Entry 4UEK (X-ray diffraction, 1.90 A resolution); this record covers chains A and B.

== Chain A (and B) ==
Protein: Galactitol-1-phosphate 5-dehydrogenase
Organism: Escherichia coli
Notes: EC 1.1.1.251; chain B of this document is another copy of the same molecule, construct and numbering; everything in this record applies to it too
Reference sequence: P0A9S3 (GATD_ECOLI); residue numbers follow UniProt; this construct covers 1-346
Chain sequence (346 residues; numbered 1 to 346; the number before each row is that of its first residue):
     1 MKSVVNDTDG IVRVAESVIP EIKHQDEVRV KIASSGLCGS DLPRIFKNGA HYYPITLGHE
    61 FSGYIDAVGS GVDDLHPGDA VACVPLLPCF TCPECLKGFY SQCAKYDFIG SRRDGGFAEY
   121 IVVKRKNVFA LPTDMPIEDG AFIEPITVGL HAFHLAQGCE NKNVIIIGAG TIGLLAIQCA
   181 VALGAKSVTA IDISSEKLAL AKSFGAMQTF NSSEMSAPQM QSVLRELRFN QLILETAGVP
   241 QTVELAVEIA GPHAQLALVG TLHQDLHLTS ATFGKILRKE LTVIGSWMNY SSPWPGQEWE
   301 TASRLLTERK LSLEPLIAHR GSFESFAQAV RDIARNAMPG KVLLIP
Bound ions: Zn2+ site 1: Cys38, His59 (together with 2-amino-2-hydroxymethyl-propane-1,3-diol); Zn2+ site 2: Cys89, Cys92, Cys95, Cys103; Zn2+ site 3: His267 (shared with His267(B) of chain B)
Curated features (UniProtKB/Swiss-Prot):
  - binding site (Zn(2+)): Cys38, His59, Cys89, Cys92, Cys95, Cys103, Glu144

== Chain A / chain B interface ==
Contacting residue pairs - 91 pairs, chain A then chain B:
  Pro93(A) - Arg228(B)
  Pro93(A) - Phe229(B)  hydrophobic
  Glu94(A) - Arg228(B)  salt bridge
  Glu94(A) - Phe229(B)
  Glu94(A) - Pro252(B)
  Lys97(A) - Phe229(B)
  Phe99(A) - Phe229(B)  hydrophobic
  Phe99(A) - His253(B)
  Ser101(A) - Glu280(B)
  Gln102(A) - His253(B)  hydrogen bond
  Gln102(A) - Arg278(B)  hydrogen bond (side chain-backbone)
  Gln102(A) - Lys279(B)
  Gln102(A) - Glu280(B)  hydrogen bond
  His151(A) - Glu280(B)  salt bridge
  Leu155(A) - Glu280(B)
  Arg228(A) - Pro93(B)
  Arg228(A) - Glu94(B)  salt bridge
  Phe229(A) - Pro93(B)  hydrophobic
  Phe229(A) - Glu94(B)
  Phe229(A) - Lys97(B)
  Phe229(A) - Phe99(B)  hydrophobic
  Val243(A) - Phe273(B)  hydrophobic
  Pro252(A) - Glu94(B)
  His253(A) - Phe99(B)
  His253(A) - Gln102(B)  hydrogen bond
  Leu258(A) - Phe273(B)  hydrophobic
  Leu258(A) - Leu277(B)
  Val259(A) - Leu277(B)
  Gly260(A) - Phe273(B)
  Gly260(A) - Leu277(B)
  Thr261(A) - Leu277(B)
  Leu262(A) - Ser270(B)  hydrogen bond (backbone-side chain)
  Leu262(A) - Phe273(B)  hydrophobic
  Gln264(A) - Ser270(B)
  Asp265(A) - His267(B)  salt bridge
  Asp265(A) - Leu268(B)
  Asp265(A) - Thr269(B)
  Asp265(A) - Ser270(B)  hydrogen bond (side chain-backbone)
  Leu266(A) - Leu266(B)
  Leu266(A) - His267(B)
  Leu266(A) - Leu268(B)  hydrogen bond (backbone-backbone)
  Leu266(A) - Phe273(B)  hydrophobic
  His267(A) - Asp265(B)  salt bridge
  His267(A) - Leu266(B)
  His267(A) - His267(B)  hydrogen bond
  Leu268(A) - Asp265(B)
  Leu268(A) - Leu266(B)  hydrogen bond (backbone-backbone)
  Thr269(A) - Asp265(B)
  Ser270(A) - Leu262(B)
  Ser270(A) - Gln264(B)
  Ser270(A) - Asp265(B)  hydrogen bond (backbone-side chain)
  Phe273(A) - Val243(B)  hydrophobic
  Phe273(A) - Leu258(B)  hydrophobic
  Phe273(A) - Gly260(B)
  Phe273(A) - Leu262(B)  hydrophobic
  Phe273(A) - Leu266(B)  hydrophobic
  Ile276(A) - Gly285(B)
  Leu277(A) - Leu258(B)
  Leu277(A) - Val259(B)
  Leu277(A) - Gly260(B)
  Leu277(A) - Gly285(B)
  Leu277(A) - Ser286(B)
  Leu277(A) - Trp287(B)
  Arg278(A) - Gln102(B)  hydrogen bond (backbone-side chain)
  Arg278(A) - Thr261(B)
  Arg278(A) - Trp287(B)
  Lys279(A) - Gln102(B)
  Glu280(A) - Ser101(B)
  Glu280(A) - Gln102(B)  hydrogen bond
  Glu280(A) - His151(B)  salt bridge
  Glu280(A) - Leu155(B)
  Glu280(A) - Gly285(B)
  Glu280(A) - Ser286(B)
  Glu280(A) - Trp287(B)  hydrogen bond (side chain-backbone)
  Leu281(A) - Val283(B)
  Leu281(A) - Ile284(B)
  Leu281(A) - Gly285(B)  hydrogen bond (backbone-backbone)
  Thr282(A) - Thr282(B)
  Thr282(A) - Val283(B)
  Val283(A) - Leu281(B)
  Val283(A) - Thr282(B)
  Val283(A) - Val283(B)  hydrogen bond (backbone-backbone)
  Ile284(A) - Leu281(B)
  Gly285(A) - Ile276(B)
  Gly285(A) - Glu280(B)
  Gly285(A) - Leu281(B)  hydrogen bond (backbone-backbone)
  Ser286(A) - Leu277(B)
  Ser286(A) - Glu280(B)
  Trp287(A) - Leu277(B)
  Trp287(A) - Arg278(B)
  Trp287(A) - Glu280(B)  hydrogen bond (backbone-side chain)
Other interface residues (no listed pair), chain A (40 interface residues in all): Asn230, His263
Other interface residues (no listed pair), chain B (40 interface residues in all): Arg225, His263

== Overview ==
Chain A and chain B each contribute 40 residues to their interface, with 17 hydrogen bonds and 6 salt bridges.
Polar contacts include Glu94(A)-Arg228(B), His151(A)-Glu280(B) and Asp265(A)-His267(B). The Zn2+ site 1 is
built by Cys38(A) and His59(A). From UniProt: 7 Zn2+-binding residues on chain A.
Chain A and chain B are both Galactitol-1-phosphate 5-dehydrogenase (Escherichia coli); the structure,
Galactitol-1-phosphate 5-dehydrogenase from E. coli with Tris within the active site, was determined by X-ray
diffraction, deposited together with 4UEJ and 4UEO.
